PDB entry 7QQ8 | X-ray diffraction, 1.80 A resolution | chains AAA and DDD of the 4 polymer chains in the assembly

Chain AAA:
Molecule: Beta-aspartyl-peptidase
From: Escherichia coli
Notes: EC 3.4.19.5
Reference sequence: A0A507WP93 (A0A507WP93_ECOLX); numbering as in UniProt (aligned over 1-178)
Amino-acid sequence (178 residues; numbered 1 to 178; the number before each row is that of its first residue):
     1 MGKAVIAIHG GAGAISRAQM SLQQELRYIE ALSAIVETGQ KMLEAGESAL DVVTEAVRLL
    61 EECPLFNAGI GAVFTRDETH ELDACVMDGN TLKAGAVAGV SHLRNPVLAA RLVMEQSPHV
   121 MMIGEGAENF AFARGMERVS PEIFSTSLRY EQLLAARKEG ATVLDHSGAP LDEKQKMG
Unresolved in the structure: 1-3, 158-178
Ion coordination: Na+: Leu-60, Glu-61, Cys-63, Phe-66, Ala-68, Ile-70

Chain DDD:
Molecule: Beta-aspartyl-peptidase
From: Escherichia coli
Notes: EC 3.4.19.5, 3.5.1.1
Reference sequence: J7QNS8 (J7QNS8_ECOLX); numbering as in UniProt (aligned over 179-321)
Amino-acid sequence (143 residues; row label = number of the first residue in the row):
   179 TVGAVALDLD GNLAAATSTG GMTNKLPYQV GPTPLVGAGC YANNASVAVS CTGTGEVFIR
   239 ALAAYDIAAL MDYGGLSLAE ACERVVMEKL PALGGSGGLI AIDHEGNVAL PFNTEGMYRA
   299 WGYAGDTPTT GIYREKGDTV ATQ
Unresolved in the structure: 314-321
Construct notes: engineered mutation Tyr-206 (Gly in J7QNS8), Gln-207 (Arg in J7QNS8), Pro-210 (Asp in J7QNS8), Thr-211 (Ser in J7QNS8)
From the paper describing this entry:
  - mutagenesis - G206Y/R207Q/D210P/S211T: unchanged catalytic activity (autocleavage)
  - contacts within the chain: Gln-207/Glu-234 (hydrogen bond), Leu-204/Gln-207 (water-mediated contact), Met-200/Gln-207 (water-mediated contact)
  - mutagenesis - G206Y/R207Q/D210P/S211T: abolished catalytic activity

How chain AAA and chain DDD interact:
Pairs across the interface (17):
  Thr-91(AAA) with Arg-238(DDD), hydrogen bond (backbone-side chain)
  Leu-92(AAA) with Arg-238(DDD), hydrogen bond (backbone-side chain)
  Lys-93(AAA) with Arg-238(DDD)
  Pro-118(AAA) with Glu-234(DDD)
  His-119(AAA) with Leu-204(DDD); Gln-207(DDD), hydrogen bond (backbone-side chain); Val-208(DDD); Glu-234(DDD)
  Val-120(AAA) with Glu-234(DDD); Ile-237(DDD), hydrophobic
  Met-121(AAA) with Val-208(DDD), hydrogen bond (backbone-backbone); Leu-213(DDD), hydrophobic
  Met-122(AAA) with Tyr-206(DDD)
  Ile-123(AAA) with Tyr-206(DDD), hydrogen bond (backbone-backbone); Val-208(DDD), hydrophobic
  Glu-125(AAA) with Tyr-206(DDD)
  Gly-126(AAA) with Tyr-206(DDD)
Other interface residues (no listed pair), chain AAA (12 interface residues in all): Met-87
Other interface residues (no listed pair), chain DDD (10 interface residues in all): Pro-205, Leu-271
Interface features reported in the paper:
  - residue pairs: Tyr-206(DDD)/Glu-125(AAA), Gln-207(DDD)/His-119(AAA) (water-mediated contact)

Overview:
Chain AAA and chain DDD form an interface of 12 and 10 residues respectively, with 5 hydrogen bonds. Among the
polar pairs are Thr-91(AAA)/Arg-238(DDD), Leu-92(AAA)/Arg-238(DDD) and His-119(AAA)/Gln-207(DDD). The paper
describes a contact between Tyr-206(DDD) and Glu-125(AAA); a water-mediated contact between Gln-207(DDD) and
His-119(AAA). The paper reports that G206Y/R207Q/D210P/S211T of chain DDD abolish catalytic activity; contacts
within the chain involving Gln-207(DDD), Glu-234(DDD) and Leu-204(DDD) among others.
Here chain AAA is Beta-aspartyl-peptidase and chain DDD is Beta-aspartyl-peptidase, both from Escherichia
coli. Entry 7QQ8 (Structure of E.coli Class 2 L-asparaginase EcAIII, mutant RDM1-8 (G206Y, R207Q, D210P,
S211T)) was determined by X-ray diffraction (same publication as 7QSF, 7QTC, 7QVR, 7QY6, 7QYM, 7QYX, 7R1G and
7R5C).
